PDB entry 9ISK | electron microscopy, 2.73 A resolution | chains B and C of the 14 polymer chains in the assembly

# Chain B (and C)
Molecule: Cell division protein FtsZ
From: Klebsiella pneumoniae subsp. pneumoniae MGH 78578
Notes: chain C of this document is another copy of the same molecule, construct and numbering; everything in this record applies to it too
Reference sequence: A6T4N8 (A6T4N8_KLEP7); numbering as in UniProt (aligned over 1-383)
Chain sequence (383 residues; each row starts with the number of its first residue):
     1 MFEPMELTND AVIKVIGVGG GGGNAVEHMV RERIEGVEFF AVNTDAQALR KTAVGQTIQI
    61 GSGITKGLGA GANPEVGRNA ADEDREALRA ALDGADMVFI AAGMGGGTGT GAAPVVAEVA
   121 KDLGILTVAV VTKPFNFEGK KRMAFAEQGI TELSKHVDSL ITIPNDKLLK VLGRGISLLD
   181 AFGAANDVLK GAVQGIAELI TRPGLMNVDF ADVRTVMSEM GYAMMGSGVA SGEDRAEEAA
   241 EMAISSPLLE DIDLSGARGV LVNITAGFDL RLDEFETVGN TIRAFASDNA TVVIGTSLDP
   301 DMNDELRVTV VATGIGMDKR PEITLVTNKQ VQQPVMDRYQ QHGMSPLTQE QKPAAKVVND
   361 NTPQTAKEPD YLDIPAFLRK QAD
Unresolved in the structure: 317-383
Bound ions: K+: Leu-199, Arg-202, Asn-207, Val-208
Residues lining bound ligands: phosphomethylphosphonic acid guanylate ester (G2P): Val-18, Gly-19, Gly-20, Gly-21, Asn-24, Thr-44, Gly-69, Ala-70, Gly-71, Ala-72, Gly-103, Met-104, Gly-105, Gly-106, Gly-107, Thr-108, Gly-109, Thr-132, Lys-133, Pro-134, Phe-135, Glu-138, Arg-142, Asn-165, Phe-182, Ala-185
From the paper describing this entry:
  - self-association interface (contacts with another copy of this molecule); pairs are residue here / residue on that copy: Gln-47/Thr-201, Arg-50/Glu-6, Glu-238, Glu-305

# Interface between chain B and chain C
Pairs across the interface - 52 pairs, chain B then chain C:
  Glu-6(B) with Arg-50(C), hydrogen bond (backbone-side chain)
  Leu-7(B) with Gln-47(C), hydrogen bond (backbone-side chain); Arg-50(C); Lys-51(C)
  Thr-8(B) with Gln-47(C)
  Asn-9(B) with Gln-47(C)
  Thr-201(B) with Gln-47(C), hydrogen bond (backbone-side chain)
  Arg-202(B) with Gln-47(C)
  Pro-203(B) with Gln-47(C); Lys-51(C)
  Leu-205(B) with Asn-24(C), hydrogen bond (backbone-side chain); Leu-178(C), hydrophobic; Phe-182(C), hydrophobic
  Asn-207(B) with Asp-45(C), hydrogen bond; Gln-47(C), hydrogen bond
  Asp-209(B) with Asp-45(C); Leu-68(C); Gly-69(C), hydrogen bond (side chain-backbone)
  Phe-210(B) with Leu-68(C), hydrophobic
  Ala-211(B) with Gly-69(C); Gly-71(C)
  Asp-212(B) with Gly-71(C); Ala-72(C)
  Arg-214(B) with Leu-68(C)
  Thr-215(B) with Gly-71(C)
  Phe-268(B) with Ser-177(C), hydrogen bond (backbone-side chain)
  Leu-270(B) with Ser-177(C), hydrogen bond (backbone-side chain); Leu-178(C), hydrogen bond (backbone-backbone)
  Arg-271(B) with Gly-175(C); Ile-176(C); Ser-177(C); Leu-178(C)
  Leu-272(B) with Leu-168(C); Leu-169(C), hydrophobic; Ile-176(C), hydrogen bond (backbone-backbone); Ser-177(C); Leu-178(C), hydrophobic; Ala-181(C), hydrophobic
  Asp-273(B) with Arg-174(C); Gly-175(C)
  Phe-275(B) with Phe-137(C), hydrophobic; Leu-178(C), hydrophobic
  Glu-276(B) with Phe-137(C)
  Gly-279(B) with Phe-137(C)
  Asn-280(B) with Phe-137(C)
  Arg-283(B) with Asn-136(C), hydrogen bond; Phe-137(C)
  Asp-288(B) with Lys-140(C)
  Asn-289(B) with Lys-141(C), hydrogen bond (backbone-side chain)
  Thr-291(B) with Lys-141(C)
  Val-292(B) with Glu-138(C)
  Leu-298(B) with Leu-179(C), hydrophobic
Also at the interface, not in a pair above, chain B (38 interface residues in all): Met-5, Gly-204, Met-206, Asp-269, Ala-290, Val-293, Ile-294, Thr-296
Also at the interface, not in a pair above, chain C (28 interface residues in all): Ala-48, Ala-70, Phe-135, Arg-142

# Summary
38 residues of chain B face 28 of chain C across their interface, with 13 hydrogen bonds. Among the polar
pairs are Glu-6(B)/Arg-50(C), Leu-7(B)/Gln-47(C) and Thr-201(B)/Gln-47(C). Chain B binds
phosphomethylphosphonic acid guanylate ester. Leu-199(B), Arg-202(B), Asn-207(B) and Val-208(B) form the K+
site. The paper reports a self-association interface involving Gln-47(B), Arg-50(B) and Glu-238(B) among
others.
Chain B and chain C are both Cell division protein FtsZ (Klebsiella pneumoniae subsp. pneumoniae MGH 78578);
the structure, Cryo-EM structure of KpFtsZ-ZapA complex, was determined by electron microscopy (same
publication as 9ISJ).
